Entry 2D3P (X-ray diffraction, 2.80 A resolution); this record covers chains B and C of the 4 polymer chains in the assembly.

[Chain B (and C)]
Name: Lectin alpha chain
From: Cratylia argentea
Notes: chain C of this document is another copy of the same molecule, construct and numbering; everything in this record applies to it too
UniProtKB: P81517 (LECA_CRAFL); residue numbers follow UniProt; this construct covers 1-236
Sequence (236 residues; each row starts with the number of its first residue):
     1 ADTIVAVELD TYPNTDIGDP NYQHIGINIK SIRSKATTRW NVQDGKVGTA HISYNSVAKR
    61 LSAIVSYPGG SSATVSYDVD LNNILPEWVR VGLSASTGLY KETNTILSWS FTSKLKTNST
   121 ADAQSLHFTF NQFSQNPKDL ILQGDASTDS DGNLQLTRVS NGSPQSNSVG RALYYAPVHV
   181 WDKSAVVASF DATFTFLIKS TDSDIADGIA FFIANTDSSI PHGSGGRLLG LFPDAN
Swiss-Prot annotation at these positions:
  - binding site (Mn(2+)): Glu8, Asp10, Asp19, His24, Ser34
  - binding site (Ca(2+)): Asp10, Tyr12, Asn14, Asp19, Asp207
  - binding site (a carbohydrate): Tyr12, Leu99, Tyr100, Arg227
Bound ions: Mn2+: Glu8, Asp10, Asp19, His24; Ca2+: Asp10, Tyr12, Asn14, Asp19

[How chain B and chain C interact]
Contacting residue pairs - 56 pairs, chain B then chain C:
  Thr49(B) - Asn118(C)  hydrogen bond (side chain-backbone)
  Thr49(B) - Ser119(C)
  His51(B) - Thr117(C)  hydrogen bond (side chain-backbone)
  His51(B) - Ser119(C)
  His51(B) - Val187(C)
  Ser53(B) - Asn55(C)  hydrogen bond
  Asn55(B) - Ser53(C)  hydrogen bond
  Val57(B) - Ser62(C)
  Val57(B) - Ala63(C)
  Val57(B) - Ile64(C)  hydrophobic
  Val57(B) - Thr74(C)
  Ala58(B) - Arg60(C)  hydrogen bond (backbone-side chain)
  Ala58(B) - Ser62(C)
  Arg60(B) - Ala58(C)  hydrogen bond (side chain-backbone)
  Arg60(B) - Arg60(C)
  Arg60(B) - Asp78(C)  salt bridge
  Ser62(B) - Val57(C)
  Ser62(B) - Ala58(C)
  Ala63(B) - Val57(C)
  Ile64(B) - Val57(C)  hydrophobic
  Ile64(B) - Val186(C)
  Ile64(B) - Val187(C)  hydrophobic
  Ser66(B) - Asn118(C)  hydrogen bond
  Ser66(B) - Val186(C)
  Tyr67(B) - Asn118(C)
  Pro68(B) - Asn118(C)
  Thr74(B) - Val57(C)
  Asp78(B) - Arg60(C)  salt bridge
  Ser108(B) - Thr120(C)
  Trp109(B) - Thr120(C)
  Ser110(B) - Thr120(C)
  Lys116(B) - His51(C)
  Lys116(B) - Thr193(C)
  Thr117(B) - Thr49(C)
  Thr117(B) - His51(C)  hydrogen bond (backbone-side chain)
  Thr117(B) - Ser66(C)
  Asn118(B) - Thr49(C)  hydrogen bond (backbone-side chain)
  Asn118(B) - Ser66(C)  hydrogen bond
  Asn118(B) - Tyr67(C)
  Asn118(B) - Pro68(C)
  Ser119(B) - Thr49(C)
  Ser119(B) - His51(C)
  Ser119(B) - Thr195(C)
  Thr120(B) - Ser108(C)
  Thr120(B) - Ser110(C)
  Thr120(B) - Asn131(C)
  Thr120(B) - Thr193(C)
  Asn131(B) - Thr120(C)  hydrogen bond
  Val186(B) - His51(C)
  Val186(B) - Ile64(C)
  Val186(B) - Ser66(C)
  Val187(B) - His51(C)
  Val187(B) - Ile64(C)  hydrophobic
  Thr193(B) - Lys116(C)
  Thr193(B) - Ser119(C)
  Thr193(B) - Thr120(C)
Also at the interface, not in a pair above, chain B (31 interface residues in all): Lys59, Ser76, Thr129, Thr195
Also at the interface, not in a pair above, chain C (29 interface residues in all): Lys59, Trp109

[Summary]
31 residues of chain B and 29 residues of chain C are in contact; the contacts include 11 hydrogen bonds and 2
salt bridges. Among the polar pairs are Arg60(B)-Asp78(C), Thr49(B)-Asn118(C) and His51(B)-Thr117(C).
Both chains are Lectin alpha chain (Cratylia argentea). Entry 2D3P (Cratylia Floribunda seed lectin
crystallized at basic pH) was determined by X-ray diffraction (same publication as 2D3R).
